6L49 - chains G and I of the 26 polymer chains in the assembly; structure by electron microscopy, 18.90 A resolution (very low resolution: no residue pairs are listed; an interface is given only as per-side residue counts).

[Chain G]
Name: Histone H2A type 1-B/E
Organism: Homo sapiens
UniProt: P04908 (H2A1B_HUMAN); residues 0-129 here correspond to UniProt positions 1-130 (UniProt number = residue number + 1)
Amino-acid sequence (133 residues; row label = number of the first residue in the row; numbers below 1 keep their minus sign (Gly-3 is residue -3)):
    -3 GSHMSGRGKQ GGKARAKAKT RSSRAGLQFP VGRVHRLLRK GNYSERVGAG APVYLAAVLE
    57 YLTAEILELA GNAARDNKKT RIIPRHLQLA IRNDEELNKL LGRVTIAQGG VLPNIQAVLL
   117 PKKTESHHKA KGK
Disordered / not traced: -3 to 14, 115-129
Construct notes: expression tag (-3 to -1)
UniProt features mapped onto this chain:
  - modified residue: Ser1 (N-acetylserine), Arg3 (Citrulline), Lys5 (N6-(2-hydroxyisobutyryl)lysine), Lys9 (N6-(2-hydroxyisobutyryl)lysine), Lys13 (N6-(beta-hydroxybutyryl)lysine), Lys36 (N6-(2-hydroxyisobutyryl)lysine), Lys74 (N6-(2-hydroxyisobutyryl)lysine), Lys75 (N6-(2-hydroxyisobutyryl)lysine), Lys95 (N6-(2-hydroxyisobutyryl)lysine), Gln104 (N5-methylglutamine), Lys118 (N6-(2-hydroxyisobutyryl)lysine), Lys119 (N6-crotonyllysine), Thr120 (Phosphothreonine), Lys125 (N6-crotonyllysine)
  - cross-link (Glycyl lysine isopeptide (Lys-Gly)): Lys13 (interchain with G-Cter in ubiquitin), Lys15 (interchain with G-Cter in ubiquitin), Lys119 (interchain with G-Cter in ubiquitin)

[Chain I]
Molecule: 485-nt DNA strand
Sequence (485 nucleotides; each row starts with the number of its first residue; numbers below 1 keep their minus sign (DA-242 is residue -242)):
  -242 ATCAGAATCC CGGTGCCGAG GCCGCTCAAT TGGTCGTAGA CAGCTCTAGC ACCGCTTAAA
  -182 CGCACGTACG CGCTGTCCCC CGCGTTTTAA CCGCCAAGGG GATTACTCCC TAGTCTCCAG
  -122 GCACGTGTCA GATATATACA TCGATTGGAT AGGCCCGGAC GGCCTGGATA ATCAGAATCC
   -62 CGGTGCCGAG GCCGCTCAAT TGGTCGTAGA CAGCTCTAGC ACCGCTTAAA CGCACGTACG
    -2 CGCTGTCCCC CGCGTTTTAA CCGCCAAGGG GATTACTCCC TAGTCTCCAG GCACGTGTCA
    58 GATATATACA TCGATTGGAT AGGCCCCAAC GGCCTGGATA ATCAGAATCC CGGTGCCGAG
   118 GCCGCTCAAT TGGTCGTAGA CAGCTCTAGC ACCGCTTAAA CGCACGTACG CGCTGTCCCC
   178 CGCGTTTTAA CCGCCAAGGG GATTACTCCC TAGTCTCCAG GCACGTGTCA GATATATACA
   238 TCGAT

[How chain G and chain I interact]
At this resolution (19 A) residue pairs are not listed: 13 residues of chain G and 9 of chain I lie at the interface.

[Summary]
13 residues of chain G and 9 residues of chain I are in contact.
Chain G is Histone H2A type 1-B/E (Homo sapiens) and chain I is a 485-nt DNA strand; the structure, H3-CA-H3
tri-nucleosome with the 22 base-pair linker DNA, was determined by electron microscopy, deposited together
with 6L4A.
